PDB entry 6BRT | X-ray diffraction, 2.39 A resolution | chains A and E

# Chain A (and E)
Name: D3-CTH-D14-D-ring
Organism: Oryza glumipatula
Notes: chain E of this document is another copy of the same molecule, construct and numbering; everything in this record applies to it too
UniProt: A0A0D9Z3L0 (A0A0D9Z3L0_9ORYZ); residues 6-268 here correspond to UniProt positions 22-284 (UniProt number = residue number + 16)
Amino-acid sequence (285 residues; row label = number of the first residue in the row; numbers below 1 keep their minus sign (Asp-16 is residue -16)):
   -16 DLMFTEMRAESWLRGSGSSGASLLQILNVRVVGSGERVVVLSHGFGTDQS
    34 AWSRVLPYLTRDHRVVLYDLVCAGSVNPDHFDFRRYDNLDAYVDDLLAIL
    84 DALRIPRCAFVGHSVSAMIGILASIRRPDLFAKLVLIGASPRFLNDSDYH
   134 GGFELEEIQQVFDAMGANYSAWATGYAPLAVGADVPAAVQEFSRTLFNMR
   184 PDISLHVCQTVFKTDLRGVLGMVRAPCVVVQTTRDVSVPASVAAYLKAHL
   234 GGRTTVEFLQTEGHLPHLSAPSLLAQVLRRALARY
Sequence notes: expression tag (-16 to -1); linker (0-5)
Ligand contacts: (5R)-5-hydroxy-3-methylfuran-2(5H)-one (H3M): Phe28, Ser97, Phe126, Tyr159, Cys191, Val194, Phe195, Ser220, His247
What the authors report for this chain:
  - mutagenesis - S224E: abolished binding to GST-D53-D2

# Interface between chain A and chain E
Residue-residue contacts (20):
  Gln8(A) with Gly16(E), hydrogen bond (side chain-backbone); Ser17(E)
  Asn11(A) with Arg13(E), hydrogen bond (backbone-side chain); Val15(E)
  Arg13(A) with Asn11(E), hydrogen bond (side chain-backbone); Arg13(E); Gln32(E), hydrogen bond
  Val15(A) with Asn11(E)
  Gly16(A) with Gln8(E), hydrogen bond (backbone-side chain)
  Gln32(A) with Arg13(E), hydrogen bond
  Ser33(A) with Ser36(E)
  Ser36(A) with Arg177(E)
  Arg37(A) with Arg177(E)
  Val168(A) with Gln173(E)
  Ala170(A) with Ala170(E), hydrophobic; Gln173(E)
  Gln173(A) with Ala170(E)
  Arg177(A) with Ser36(E), hydrogen bond (side chain-backbone); Arg37(E)
  Asn181(A) with Tyr41(E)
Interface residues without a listed pair, chain A (21 interface residues in all): Pro40, Tyr41, Thr43, Arg44, Ser58, Asn60, Pro169
Interface residues without a listed pair, chain E (21 interface residues in all): Ser33, Pro40, Thr43, Arg44, Ser58, Asn60, Pro169, Asn181

# In short
Chain A and chain E each contribute 21 residues to their interface; the contacts include 7 hydrogen bonds.
Polar pairs include Gln8(A)-Gly16(E), Asn11(A)-Arg13(E) and Arg13(A)-Gln32(E). Bound to chain A:
(5R)-5-hydroxy-3-methylfuran-2(5H)-one. From the paper: S224E of chain A abolishes binding to GST-D53-D2.
Both chains are D3-CTH-D14-D-ring (Oryza glumipatula). Entry 6BRT (F-box protein CTH with hydrolase) was
determined by X-ray diffraction together with 6BRO, 6BRP and 6BRQ from the same study.
